3RVD - chains A and I of the 6 polymer chains in the assembly; structure by X-ray diffraction, 2.70 A resolution.

== Chain A ==
Name: Glyceraldehyde-3-phosphate dehydrogenase A, chloroplastic
Source organism: Arabidopsis thaliana
Notes: EC 1.2.1.13
UniProtKB: P25856 (G3PA_ARATH); the construct lacks a stretch of the UniProt sequence and is renumbered around it, so the offset changes along the chain: 0-18 = UniProt 61-79; 19-34 = UniProt 82-97; 36-60 = UniProt 98-122; 61-122 = UniProt 124-185; 2 more segments
Amino-acid sequence (337 residues; row label = number of the first residue in the row; note: 2 numbers in that range are skipped by the numbering (no residue carries them; nothing is unmodelled there); a row labelled like 18A-18B holds insertion residues (18A, then the next letters in order); numbers below 1 keep their minus sign (Ala-1 is residue -1)):
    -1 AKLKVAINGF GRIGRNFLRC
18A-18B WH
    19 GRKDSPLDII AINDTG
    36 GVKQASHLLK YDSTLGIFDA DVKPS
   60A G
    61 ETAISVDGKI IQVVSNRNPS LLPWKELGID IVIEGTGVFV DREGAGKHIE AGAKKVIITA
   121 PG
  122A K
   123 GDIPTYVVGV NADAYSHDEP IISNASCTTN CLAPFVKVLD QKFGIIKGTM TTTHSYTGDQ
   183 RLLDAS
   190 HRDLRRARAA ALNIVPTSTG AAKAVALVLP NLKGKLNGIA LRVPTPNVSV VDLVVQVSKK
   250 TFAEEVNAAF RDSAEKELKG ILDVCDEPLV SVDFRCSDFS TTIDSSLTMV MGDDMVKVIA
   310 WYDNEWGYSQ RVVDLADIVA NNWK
Unresolved in the structure: -1
Differences from the reference sequence: expression tag (-1)
Small-molecule neighbours: NAD (nicotinamide-adenine-dinucleotide): Asn6, Gly7, Phe8, Gly9, Arg10, Ile11, Gly12, Asn31, Asp32, Thr33, Asn76, Arg77, Gly95, Thr96, Gly97, Val98, Phe99, Thr119, Ala120, Ser148, Cys149, His176, Thr179, Asn313, Glu314, Tyr317
Curated features (UniProtKB/Swiss-Prot):
  - active site: Cys149 (Nucleophile)
  - binding site (NADP(+)): Arg10, Ile11, Asp32, Arg77, Asn313
  - binding site (D-glyceraldehyde 3-phosphate): Ser148 to Thr150, Thr179, Arg195, Thr208, Gly209, Arg231
  - site: His176 (Activates thiol group during catalysis)

== Chain I ==
Name: Photosyntetic glyceraldehyde-3-phosphate dehydrogenase (a4 isoform)
Source organism: Arabidopsis thaliana
UniProtKB: Q9LZP9 (Q9LZP9_ARATH); residues 1-78 here correspond to UniProt positions 54-131 (UniProt number = residue number + 53)
Amino-acid sequence (82 residues; row label = number of the first residue in the row; numbers below 1 keep their minus sign (Gly-3 is residue -3)):
    -3 GSHMAAPEGG ISDVVEKSIK EAQETCAGDP VSGECVAAWD EVEELSAAAS HARDKKKADG
    57 SDPLEEYCKD NPETNECRTY DN
Unresolved in the structure: -3 to 56
Differences from the reference sequence: expression tag (-3 to 0)
Cystine bridges: Cys64-Cys73
Small-molecule neighbours: NAD (nicotinamide-adenine-dinucleotide): Glu69, Arg74, Tyr76, Asp77, Asn78

== Chain A / chain I interface ==
Residue-residue contacts (8; chain A residue first):
  Thr33(A) - Leu60(I)
  Gly34(A) - Leu60(I)
  Gln39(A) - Asp58(I)
  Gln39(A) - Leu60(I)
  Glu61(A) - Ser57(I)  hydrogen bond (side chain-backbone)
  Ser75(A) - Pro59(I)
  Arg77(A) - Tyr63(I)
  Arg183(A) - Arg74(I)
Also at the interface, not in a pair above, chain A (9 interface residues in all): Gly36, Lys38
Also at the interface, not in a pair above, chain I (7 interface residues in all): Glu72

== In short ==
9 residues of chain A and 7 residues of chain I are in contact; the contacts include 1 hydrogen bond. The
hydrogen-bonded pair is Glu61(A)-Ser57(I). Chain A binds NAD. Bound to chain I: NAD.
Here chain A is Glyceraldehyde-3-phosphate dehydrogenase A, chloroplastic and chain I is Photosyntetic
glyceraldehyde-3-phosphate dehydrogenase (a4 isoform), both from Arabidopsis thaliana. Entry 3RVD (Crystal
structure of the binary complex, obtained by soaking, of photosyntetic a4 glyceraldehyde 3-phosphate
dehydrogenase (gapdh) ...) was determined by X-ray diffraction together with 3QV1 from the same study.
